7V54 - chain A; structure by X-ray diffraction, 2.12 A resolution.

# Chain A
Name: AdaV
From: Actinomadura sp. ATCC 39365
UniProtKB: A0A1U8X168 (A0A1U8X168_9ACTN); numbering as in UniProt (aligned over 1-310)
Amino-acid sequence (330 residues; row label = number of the first residue in the row; numbers below 1 keep their minus sign (Met-19 is residue -19)):
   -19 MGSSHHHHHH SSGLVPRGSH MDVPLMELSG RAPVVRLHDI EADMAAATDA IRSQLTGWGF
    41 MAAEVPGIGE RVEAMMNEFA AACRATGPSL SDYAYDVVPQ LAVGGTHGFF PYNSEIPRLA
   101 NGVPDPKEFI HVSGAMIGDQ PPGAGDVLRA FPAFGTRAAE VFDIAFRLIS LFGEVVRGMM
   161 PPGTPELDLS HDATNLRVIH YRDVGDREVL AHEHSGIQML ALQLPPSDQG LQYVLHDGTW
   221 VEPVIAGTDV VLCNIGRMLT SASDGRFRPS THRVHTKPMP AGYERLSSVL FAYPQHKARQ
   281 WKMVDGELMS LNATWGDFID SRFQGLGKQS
Disordered / not traced: -19 to 2, 93-106, 121, 183-191, 258-264, 301-310
Differences from the reference sequence: initiating methionine (-19); expression tag (-18 to 0); engineered mutation Ala201 (Gly in A0A1U8X168)
Bound ions: Fe ion: His194, His252

# In short
His194 and His252 form the Fe ion site.
Chain A is AdaV (Actinomadura sp. ATCC 39365); the structure, Structure of AdaV, was determined by X-ray
diffraction together with 7V7X, 7V52, 7V56, 7V57 and 7FH5 from the same study.
